Entry 7MCA (electron microscopy, 3.60 A resolution); this record covers chains C and G of the 9 polymer chains in the assembly.

Chain C:
Molecule: Origin recognition complex subunit 3
Source organism: Saccharomyces cerevisiae
UniProtKB: P54790 (ORC3_YEAST); numbering as in UniProt (aligned over 1-616)
Chain sequence (616 residues; each row starts with the number of its first residue):
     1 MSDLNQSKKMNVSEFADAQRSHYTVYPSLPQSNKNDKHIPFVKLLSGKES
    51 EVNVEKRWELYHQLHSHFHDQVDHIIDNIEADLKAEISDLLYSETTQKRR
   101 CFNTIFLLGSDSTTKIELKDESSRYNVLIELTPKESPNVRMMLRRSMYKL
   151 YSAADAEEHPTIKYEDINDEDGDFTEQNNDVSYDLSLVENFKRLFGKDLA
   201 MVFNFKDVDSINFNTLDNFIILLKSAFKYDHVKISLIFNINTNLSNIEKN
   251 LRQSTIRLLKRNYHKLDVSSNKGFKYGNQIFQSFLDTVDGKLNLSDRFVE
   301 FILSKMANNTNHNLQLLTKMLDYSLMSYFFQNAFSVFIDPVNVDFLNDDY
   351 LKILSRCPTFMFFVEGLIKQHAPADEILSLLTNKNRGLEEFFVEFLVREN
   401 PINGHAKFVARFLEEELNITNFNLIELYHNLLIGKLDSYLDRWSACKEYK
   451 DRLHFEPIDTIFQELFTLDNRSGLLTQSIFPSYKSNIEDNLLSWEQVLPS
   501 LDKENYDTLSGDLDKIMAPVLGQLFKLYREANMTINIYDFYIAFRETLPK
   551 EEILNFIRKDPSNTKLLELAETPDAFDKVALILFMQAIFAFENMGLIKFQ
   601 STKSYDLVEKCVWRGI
Disordered / not traced: 1-14, 160-177
Curated features (UniProtKB/Swiss-Prot):
  - modified residue: Ser2 (N-acetylserine)

Chain G:
Molecule: 85-nt DNA strand
Sequence (85 nucleotides; row label = number of the first residue in the row):
     1 GTTATTTTACAGATTTTATGTTTAGATCTTTTATGCTTGCTTTTCAAAAG
    51 GCCTGCAGGCAAGTGCACAAACAATACTTAAATAA
Disordered / not traced: 1-4, 55-85

How chain C and chain G interact:
Residue-residue contacts - 8 pairs, chain C then chain G:
  Lys134(C) with DA24(G), salt bridge to the phosphate
  Pro137(C) with DT23(G), phosphate contact
  Arg140(C) with DT22(G), salt bridge to the phosphate
  Met141(C) with DT22(G), phosphate contact; DT23(G), phosphate contact
  Arg144(C) with DT22(G), salt bridge to the phosphate
  Arg145(C) with DT22(G), hydrogen bond to the phosphate; DT23(G), salt bridge to the phosphate
Also at the interface, not in a pair above, chain C (7 interface residues in all): Gln600
Also at the interface, not in a pair above, chain G (4 interface residues in all): DC36

Overview:
7 residues of chain C face 4 of chain G across their interface; the contacts include 1 hydrogen bond and 4
salt bridges. Polar pairs include Arg145(C)-DT22(G), Lys134(C)-DA24(G) and Arg140(C)-DT22(G).
Here chain C is Origin recognition complex subunit 3 (Saccharomyces cerevisiae) and chain G is an 85-nt DNA
strand. Entry 7MCA (Structure of the S. cerevisiae origin recognition complex bound to the replication
initiator Cdc6 and the ...) was determined by electron microscopy.
